Entry 7EY8 (electron microscopy, 3.40 A resolution); this record covers chains C and D of the 12 polymer chains in the assembly.

Chain C (and D):
Name: Portal protein
Source organism: Escherichia phage T7
Notes: chain D of this document is another copy of the same molecule, construct and numbering; everything in this record applies to it too
UniProtKB: P03728 (PORTL_BPT7); residues 1-536 here = UniProt positions 1-536
Chain sequence (536 residues; row label = number of the first residue in the row):
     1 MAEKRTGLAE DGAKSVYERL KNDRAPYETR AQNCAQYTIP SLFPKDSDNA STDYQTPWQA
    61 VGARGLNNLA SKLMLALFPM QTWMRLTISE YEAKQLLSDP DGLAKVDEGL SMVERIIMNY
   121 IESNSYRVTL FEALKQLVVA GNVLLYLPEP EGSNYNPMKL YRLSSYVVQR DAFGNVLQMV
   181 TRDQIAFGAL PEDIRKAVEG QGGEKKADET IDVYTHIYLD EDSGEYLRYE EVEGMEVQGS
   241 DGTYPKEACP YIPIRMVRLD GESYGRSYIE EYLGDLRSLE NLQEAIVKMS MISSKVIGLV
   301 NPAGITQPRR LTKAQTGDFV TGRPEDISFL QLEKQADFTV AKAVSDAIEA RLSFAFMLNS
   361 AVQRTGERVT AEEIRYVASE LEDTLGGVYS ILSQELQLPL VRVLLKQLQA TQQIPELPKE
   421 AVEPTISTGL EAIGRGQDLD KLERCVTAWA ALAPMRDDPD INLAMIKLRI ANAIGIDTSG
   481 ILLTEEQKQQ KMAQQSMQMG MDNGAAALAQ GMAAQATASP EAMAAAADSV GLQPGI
Unresolved in the structure: 1-5, 428-433

How chain C and chain D interact:
Contacting residue pairs (209; chain C residue first):
  I39(C) - E271(D)
  S41(C) - L259(D)
  N49(C) - E262(D)
  A50(C) - P26(D)
  A50(C) - Y27(D)
  A50(C) - R30(D)  hydrogen bond (backbone-side chain)
  A50(C) - E262(D)  hydrogen bond (backbone-side chain)
  A50(C) - R266(D)
  S51(C) - R30(D)  hydrogen bond (backbone-side chain)
  T52(C) - R30(D)  hydrogen bond (backbone-side chain)
  T52(C) - R266(D)  hydrogen bond (backbone-side chain)
  Y54(C) - R266(D)
  T56(C) - E271(D)
  T56(C) - Y272(D)
  T56(C) - L273(D)
  T56(C) - G274(D)
  T56(C) - D275(D)  hydrogen bond (side chain-backbone)
  W58(C) - R351(D)  hydrogen bond (backbone-side chain)
  A60(C) - R351(D)
  R64(C) - R351(D)
  R64(C) - F354(D)
  N68(C) - F354(D)
  N68(C) - E380(D)
  N68(C) - D383(D)
  S71(C) - D383(D)
  K72(C) - D383(D)
  L75(C) - D383(D)
  A104(C) - M465(D)  hydrophobic
  A104(C) - N472(D)
  D107(C) - N472(D)
  E108(C) - L468(D)
  E108(C) - N472(D)  hydrogen bond
  E108(C) - T478(D)  hydrogen bond
  S111(C) - N472(D)
  M112(C) - E90(D)
  M112(C) - Y91(D)
  M112(C) - K94(D)
  R115(C) - E90(D)  salt bridge
  R115(C) - G475(D)
  R115(C) - D477(D)
  I116(C) - Y91(D)  hydrophobic
  N119(C) - R85(D)
  N119(C) - T87(D)
  N119(C) - E90(D)  hydrogen bond
  E122(C) - P424(D)
  E122(C) - I426(D)
  S123(C) - T87(D)
  S123(C) - V422(D)
  S123(C) - P424(D)
  S125(C) - Q394(D)  hydrogen bond
  V128(C) - S390(D)
  V128(C) - I391(D)  hydrophobic
  V128(C) - Q394(D)
  F131(C) - G387(D)
  F131(C) - S390(D)
  S153(C) - K419(D)  hydrogen bond (side chain-backbone)
  S153(C) - E420(D)  hydrogen bond
  S153(C) - V422(D)
  Y155(C) - Q394(D)  hydrogen bond
  Y155(C) - R402(D)
  P157(C) - Q394(D)
  K159(C) - F173(D)
  R162(C) - D260(D)  salt bridge
  Q184(C) - D171(D)
  I185(C) - D171(D)
  A186(C) - D171(D)  hydrogen bond (backbone-side chain)
  A186(C) - L177(D)  hydrophobic
  G188(C) - L219(D)
  A189(C) - N175(D)
  R195(C) - E221(D)  salt bridge
  A207(C) - E221(D)
  D208(C) - Q169(D)
  D208(C) - L177(D)
  Q283(C) - R351(D)
  I286(C) - V344(D)  hydrophobic
  V287(C) - S278(D)
  S290(C) - L282(D)
  S290(C) - V344(D)
  M291(C) - S278(D)
  M291(C) - L282(D)  hydrophobic
  S293(C) - M289(D)
  S293(C) - K334(D)  hydrogen bond (backbone-side chain)
  S293(C) - D337(D)  hydrogen bond
  S293(C) - A341(D)
  S294(C) - A285(D)
  K295(C) - K334(D)  hydrogen bond (backbone-side chain)
  V296(C) - M289(D)  hydrophobic
  V296(C) - I292(D)  hydrophobic
  V296(C) - K334(D)
  I305(C) - P302(D)  hydrophobic
  L311(C) - K295(D)
  L311(C) - I297(D)
  L311(C) - L299(D)  hydrophobic
  L311(C) - L330(D)  hydrophobic
  A314(C) - K295(D)  hydrogen bond (backbone-side chain)
  Q315(C) - K295(D)
  T316(C) - V296(D)  hydrogen bond (backbone-backbone)
  G317(C) - V296(D)
  D318(C) - V296(D)
  D318(C) - I297(D)
  D318(C) - G298(D)  hydrogen bond (backbone-backbone)
  F319(C) - G298(D)
  F319(C) - V300(D)  hydrophobic
  F319(C) - P308(D)  hydrophobic
  F319(C) - L311(D)  hydrophobic
  F319(C) - T312(D)
  V320(C) - G298(D)  hydrogen bond (backbone-backbone)
  V320(C) - L299(D)
  V320(C) - V300(D)  hydrogen bond (backbone-backbone)
  T321(C) - L299(D)
  T321(C) - V300(D)
  G322(C) - L299(D)
  G322(C) - V300(D)  hydrogen bond (backbone-backbone)
  G322(C) - N301(D)
  G322(C) - P302(D)
  R323(C) - L299(D)
  R323(C) - N301(D)
  P324(C) - L299(D)  hydrophobic
  P324(C) - S328(D)
  I327(C) - L330(D)  hydrophobic
  I327(C) - E333(D)
  S328(C) - E333(D)  hydrogen bond
  F329(C) - L332(D)  hydrophobic
  F329(C) - E333(D)
  F329(C) - K334(D)
  L330(C) - K334(D)
  Q331(C) - E333(D)
  Q331(C) - K334(D)
  Q331(C) - Q335(D)
  Q331(C) - A336(D)
  Q331(C) - D337(D)
  L332(C) - D337(D)
  Q335(C) - A336(D)
  F338(C) - V344(D)  hydrophobic
  L358(C) - E380(D)
  N359(C) - E380(D)
  V362(C) - R364(D)  hydrogen bond (backbone-side chain)
  V362(C) - R368(D)
  Q363(C) - A350(D)
  Q363(C) - R364(D)
  E367(C) - E367(D)
  E367(C) - R368(D)
  V369(C) - R368(D)
  V369(C) - T370(D)
  R375(C) - E373(D)
  R375(C) - I374(D)
  Q412(C) - Y91(D)
  Q412(C) - E92(D)
  Q413(C) - Y91(D)
  Q413(C) - E92(D)
  I414(C) - Y91(D)
  P415(C) - Y91(D)
  R435(C) - N472(D)  hydrogen bond
  R435(C) - A473(D)
  D438(C) - A473(D)
  L439(C) - A473(D)
  L439(C) - I474(D)  hydrophobic
  V446(C) - A451(D)
  V446(C) - L452(D)  hydrophobic
  V446(C) - M455(D)
  W449(C) - M455(D)  hydrophobic
  W449(C) - I461(D)  hydrophobic
  R456(C) - P454(D)  hydrogen bond (side chain-backbone)
  R456(C) - D457(D)  salt bridge
  R456(C) - D458(D)  salt bridge
  A464(C) - D460(D)
  K467(C) - D458(D)
  K467(C) - I461(D)
  D477(C) - R469(D)  salt bridge
  T478(C) - R469(D)  hydrogen bond (backbone-side chain)
  S479(C) - R469(D)
  G480(C) - N462(D)  hydrogen bond (backbone-side chain)
  G480(C) - M465(D)
  G480(C) - R469(D)
  I481(C) - D460(D)
  I481(C) - I461(D)
  I481(C) - N462(D)  hydrogen bond (backbone-backbone)
  I481(C) - I466(D)  hydrophobic
  I481(C) - R469(D)
  L482(C) - D460(D)
  L483(C) - P459(D)
  L483(C) - D460(D)  hydrogen bond (backbone-backbone)
  L483(C) - N462(D)
  Q487(C) - N462(D)
  K488(C) - D460(D)  salt bridge
  K491(C) - P459(D)
  Q498(C) - M492(D)
  Q498(C) - Q495(D)  hydrogen bond
  M501(C) - S496(D)  hydrogen bond (backbone-side chain)
  D502(C) - S496(D)
  D502(C) - M499(D)
  A505(C) - S496(D)
  A505(C) - G500(D)
  A506(C) - N503(D)  hydrogen bond (backbone-side chain)
  A509(C) - G500(D)
  A509(C) - G504(D)
  A509(C) - A507(D)
  Q510(C) - N503(D)
  Q510(C) - A507(D)
  A513(C) - L508(D)
  T517(C) - L508(D)
  T517(C) - G511(D)
  T517(C) - M512(D)
  T517(C) - Q515(D)  hydrogen bond (backbone-side chain)
  S519(C) - Q515(D)
  P520(C) - Q515(D)
  G535(C) - S529(D)
  I536(C) - S529(D)  hydrogen bond (backbone-backbone)
  I536(C) - V530(D)  hydrophobic
Interface residues without a listed pair, chain C (132 interface residues in all): P44, D53, A63, N67, M80, E132, F187, T210, M289, T312, R364, A371, E372, T411, L442, A450, Q494, M497, M523
Interface residues without a listed pair, chain D (122 interface residues in all): A172, D222, V257, R258, E270, N281, I327, V340, I348, V369, V377, E423, Q437, R444, I470, I476

In short:
The interface between chain C and chain D involves 132 residues on one side and 122 on the other; the contacts
include 37 hydrogen bonds and 7 salt bridges. Among the polar pairs are R115(C)-E90(D), R162(C)-D260(D) and
R195(C)-E221(D).
Both chains are Portal protein (Escherichia phage T7). Entry 7EY8 (portal) was determined by electron
microscopy (same publication as 7EY6, 7EY7, 7EY9 and 7EYB).
